Entry 8F3C (electron microscopy, 3.40 A resolution); this record covers chains A and J of the 8 polymer chains in the assembly.

Chain A:
Molecule: 39-nt DNA strand
Source organism: Escherichia coli
Sequence (39 nucleotides; each row starts with the number of its first residue; note: 11 numbers in that range are skipped by the numbering (no residue carries them; nothing is unmodelled there); a row labelled like 13A-13L holds insertion residues (13A, then the next letters in order)):
     1 GGTCAGTACG TCC
13A-13L ATTAGCTCTTCG
    25 GAAGAGATTC AGAG
Disordered / not traced: 1-8, 13A-13L

Chain J:
Molecule: DNA-directed RNA polymerase subunit beta'
Source organism: Escherichia coli
UniProtKB: C3SIA2 (C3SIA2_ECOLX); residue numbers follow UniProt; this construct covers 1-1407
Amino-acid sequence (1434 residues; row label = number of the first residue in the row):
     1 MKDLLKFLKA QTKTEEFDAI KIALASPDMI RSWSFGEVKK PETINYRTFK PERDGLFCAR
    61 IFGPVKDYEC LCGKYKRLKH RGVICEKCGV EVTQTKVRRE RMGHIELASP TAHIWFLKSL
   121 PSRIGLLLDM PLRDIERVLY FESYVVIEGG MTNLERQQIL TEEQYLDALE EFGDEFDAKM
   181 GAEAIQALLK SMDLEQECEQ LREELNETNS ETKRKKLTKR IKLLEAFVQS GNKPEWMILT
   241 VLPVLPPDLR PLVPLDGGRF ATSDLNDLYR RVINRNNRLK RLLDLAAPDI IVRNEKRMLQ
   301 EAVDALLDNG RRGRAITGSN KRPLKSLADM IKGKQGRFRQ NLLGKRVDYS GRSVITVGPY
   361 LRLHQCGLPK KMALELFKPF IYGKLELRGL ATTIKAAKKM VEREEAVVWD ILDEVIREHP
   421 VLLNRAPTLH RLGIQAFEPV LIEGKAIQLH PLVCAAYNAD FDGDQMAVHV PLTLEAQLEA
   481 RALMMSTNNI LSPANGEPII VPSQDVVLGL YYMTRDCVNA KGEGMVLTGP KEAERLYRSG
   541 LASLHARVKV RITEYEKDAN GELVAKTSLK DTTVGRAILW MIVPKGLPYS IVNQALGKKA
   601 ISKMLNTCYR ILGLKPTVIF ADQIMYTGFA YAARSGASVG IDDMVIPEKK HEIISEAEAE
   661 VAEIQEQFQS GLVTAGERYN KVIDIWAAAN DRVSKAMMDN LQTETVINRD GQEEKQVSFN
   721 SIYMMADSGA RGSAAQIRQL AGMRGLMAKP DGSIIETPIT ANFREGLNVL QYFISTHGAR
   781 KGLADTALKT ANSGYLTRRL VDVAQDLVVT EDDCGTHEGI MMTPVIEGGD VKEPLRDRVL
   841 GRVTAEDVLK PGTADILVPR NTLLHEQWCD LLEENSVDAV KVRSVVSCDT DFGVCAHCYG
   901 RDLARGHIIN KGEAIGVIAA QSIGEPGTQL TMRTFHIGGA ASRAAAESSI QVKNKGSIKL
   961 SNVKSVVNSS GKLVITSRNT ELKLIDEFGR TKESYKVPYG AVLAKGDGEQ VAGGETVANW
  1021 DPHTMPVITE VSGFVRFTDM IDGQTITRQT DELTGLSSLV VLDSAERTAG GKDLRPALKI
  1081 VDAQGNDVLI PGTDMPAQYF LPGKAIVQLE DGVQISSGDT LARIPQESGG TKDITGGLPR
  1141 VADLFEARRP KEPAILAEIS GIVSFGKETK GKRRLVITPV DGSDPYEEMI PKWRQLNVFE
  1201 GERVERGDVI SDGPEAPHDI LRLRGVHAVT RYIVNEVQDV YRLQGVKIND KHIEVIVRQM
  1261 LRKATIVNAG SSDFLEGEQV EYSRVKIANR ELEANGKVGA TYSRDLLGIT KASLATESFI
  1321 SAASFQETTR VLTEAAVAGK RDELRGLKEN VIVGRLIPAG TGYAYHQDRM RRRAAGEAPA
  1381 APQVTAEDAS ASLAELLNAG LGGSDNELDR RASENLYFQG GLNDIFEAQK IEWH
Disordered / not traced: 1-15, 934-947, 1127-1133, 1374-1434
Construct notes: expression tag (1408-1434)
Metal / ion sites: Mg2+: Asp460, Asp462, Asp464 (shared with 1 residue of chain R)
What the authors report for this chain:
  - binding site for the 47-nt RNA strand: Lys395
  - catalytic residues: Asp460, Asp462, Asp464

How chain A and chain J interact:
Pairs across the interface (17):
  DG10(A) with Arg47(J), hydrogen bond to the base
  DT11(A) with Arg47(J), base contact; Arg53(J), salt bridge to the phosphate
  DC12(A) with Lys40(J), salt bridge to the phosphate
  DG28(A) with Glu1146(J), phosphate contact; Arg1148(J), sugar contact
  DA29(A) with Glu1146(J), phosphate contact; Arg1148(J), phosphate contact; Lys1311(J), hydrogen bond to the phosphate
  DG30(A) with Lys1311(J), salt bridge to the phosphate
  DA31(A) with Leu120(J), phosphate contact; Pro121(J), sugar contact; Lys219(J), salt bridge to the phosphate
  DT32(A) with Leu120(J), phosphate contact
  DT33(A) with Arg133(J), salt bridge to the phosphate
  DA37(A) with Lys1170(J), phosphate contact
  DG38(A) with Lys1170(J), salt bridge to the phosphate
Also at the interface, not in a pair above, chain A (13 interface residues in all): DC9, DC13
Also at the interface, not in a pair above, chain J (16 interface residues in all): Ser122, Pro131, Leu132, Arg281, Lys1167

In short:
13 residues of chain A and 16 residues of chain J are in contact, with 2 hydrogen bonds and 6 salt bridges.
Polar contacts include DG10(A)-Arg47(J), DA29(A)-Lys1311(J) and DT11(A)-Arg53(J). Asp460(J), Asp462(J) and
Asp464(J) coordinate Mg2+. From the paper: catalytic residues Asp460(J), Asp462(J) and Asp464(J); a binding
site for the 47-nt RNA strand at Lys395(J).
Chain A is a 39-nt DNA strand and chain J is DNA-directed RNA polymerase subunit beta', both from Escherichia
coli; the structure, Cryo-EM consensus structure of Escherichia coli que-PEC (paused elongation complex) RNA
Polymerase minus preQ1 ligand, was determined by electron microscopy, deposited together with 8G00, 8G1S,
8G2W, 8G4W, 8G7E and 8G8Z.
